7PQP - chains G and O of the 15 polymer chains in the assembly; structure by electron microscopy, 4.10 A resolution (low resolution: residue-level contacts below are approximate; hydrogen-bond / salt-bridge calls are withheld).

[Chain G]
Name: Tubulin beta chain
From: Sus scrofa
UniProt: P02554 (TBB_PIG); residues 1-445 here = UniProt positions 1-445
Amino-acid sequence (445 residues; numbered 1 to 445; the number before each row is that of its first residue):
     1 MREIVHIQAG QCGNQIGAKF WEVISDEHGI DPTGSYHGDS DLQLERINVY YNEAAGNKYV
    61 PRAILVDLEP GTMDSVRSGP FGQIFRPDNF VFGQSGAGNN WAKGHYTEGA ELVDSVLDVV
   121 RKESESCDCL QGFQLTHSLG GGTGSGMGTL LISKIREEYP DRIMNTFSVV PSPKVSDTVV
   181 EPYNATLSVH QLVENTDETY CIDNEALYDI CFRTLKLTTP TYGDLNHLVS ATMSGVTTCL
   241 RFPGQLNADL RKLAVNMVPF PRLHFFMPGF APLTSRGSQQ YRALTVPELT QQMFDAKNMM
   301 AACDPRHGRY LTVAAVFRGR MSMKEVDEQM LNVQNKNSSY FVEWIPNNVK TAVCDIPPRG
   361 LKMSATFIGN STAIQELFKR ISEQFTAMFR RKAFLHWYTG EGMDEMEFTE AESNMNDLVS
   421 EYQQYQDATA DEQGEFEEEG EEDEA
Small-molecule neighbours:
  - GDP (guanosine-5'-diphosphate): Gly10, Gln11, Cys12, Gln15, Ile16, Ser138, Gly141, Gly142, Thr143, Gly144, Val169, Asp177, Glu181, Asn204, Tyr222, Leu225, Asn226
  - GTP (guanosine-5'-triphosphate): Gln245, Leu246, Lys252
Swiss-Prot annotation at these positions:
  - motif: Met1 to Ile4 (MREI motif)
  - binding site (GTP): Gln11, Glu69, Ser138, Gly142, Thr143, Gly144, Asn204, Asn226
  - binding site (Mg(2+)): Glu69
  - modified residue: Ser40 (Phosphoserine), Lys58 (N6-acetyllysine), Ser172 (Phosphoserine), Thr285 (Phosphothreonine), Thr290 (Phosphothreonine), Arg318 (Omega-N-methylarginine), Glu438 (5-glutamyl polyglutamate)
  - cross-link (Glycyl lysine isopeptide (Lys-Gly)): Lys58 (interchain with G-Cter in ubiquitin), Lys324 (interchain with G-Cter in ubiquitin)
  - natural variant: His37 (H37V: In 2nd form), Asn48 (N48S: In 2nd form), Ala55 to Asn57 (sequence variant, change not given here; In 2nd form), Ser275 (S275A: In 2nd form)

[Chain O]
Name: Isoform Tau-F of Microtubule-associated protein tau
From: Homo sapiens
UniProt: P10636 (TAU_HUMAN), isoform P10636-8; residue numbers follow UniProt; this construct covers 202-395
Amino-acid sequence (194 residues; row label = number of the first residue in the row):
   202 SPGTPGSRSR TPSLPTPPTR EPKKVAVVRT PPKSPSSAKS RLQTAPVPMP DLKNVKSKIG
   262 STENLKHQPG GGKVQIINKK LDLSNVQSKC GSKDNIKHVP GGGSVQIVYK PVDLSKVTSK
   322 CGSLGNIHHK PGGGQVEVKS EKLDFKDRVQ SKIGSLDNIT HVPGGGNKKI ETHKLTFREN
   382 AKAKTDHGAE IVYK
Swiss-Prot annotation at these positions:
  - modified residue: Ser214 (Phosphoserine)
  - glycosylation: Lys383 (N-linked (Glc) (glycation) lysine)
From the paper describing this entry:
  - conformationally variable residues: Lys340
  - post-translational modification sites: Ser235, Ser241, Ser262, Lys311, Lys340
  - post-translational modification sites: Ser237, Ser258, Lys274, Lys280, Lys281, Ser289, Ser324, Ser356 (citing earlier work)
  - post-translational modification sites: Lys234, Lys240, Lys259, Lys290, Lys321, Lys353, Lys370, Lys375 (proposed by the authors, not directly observed)

[How chain G and chain O interact]
Pairs across the interface (34):
  Thr386(G) - Pro301(O)
  Phe389(G) - Asn296(O)
  Arg390(G) - Ser293(O)
  Arg390(G) - Asn296(O)
  Arg390(G) - Ile297(O)
  Arg390(G) - His299(O)
  Arg390(G) - Pro301(O)
  Arg391(G) - Gly292(O)
  Arg391(G) - Ser293(O)
  Arg391(G) - Asn296(O)
  Lys392(G) - Asn296(O)
  Glu412(G) - Pro301(O)
  Asn416(G) - Gly302(O)
  Asn416(G) - Gly303(O)
  Asp417(G) - Val306(O)
  Ser420(G) - Val306(O)
  Gln424(G) - Val306(O)
  Gln424(G) - Gln307(O)
  Gln424(G) - Ile308(O)
  Tyr425(G) - Ile308(O)
  Tyr425(G) - Val309(O)
  Thr429(G) - Tyr310(O)
  Asp431(G) - Tyr310(O)
  Glu432(G) - Tyr310(O)
  Glu432(G) - Val313(O)
  Gln433(G) - Tyr310(O)
  Gln433(G) - Pro312(O)
  Gln433(G) - Val313(O)
  Gly434(G) - Pro312(O)
  Gly434(G) - Val313(O)
  Glu435(G) - Pro312(O)
  Glu435(G) - Val313(O)
  Glu435(G) - Asp314(O)
  Phe436(G) - Asp314(O)
Interface residues without a listed pair, chain G (22 interface residues in all): Phe260, Thr409, Glu421, Ala428
Interface residues without a listed pair, chain O (18 interface residues in all): Gly304, Ser305

[Summary]
22 residues of chain G and 18 residues of chain O are in contact. Chain G binds GDP and GTP. Curated
annotation (UniProt) lists 8 GTP-binding residues and Mg2+-binding residue Glu69(G) on chain G. From the
paper: modification sites Ser235(O), Ser241(O) and Ser262(O) among others; conformational variability at
Lys340(O).
Chain G is Tubulin beta chain (Sus scrofa) and chain O is Isoform Tau-F of Microtubule-associated protein tau
(Homo sapiens); the structure, tau-microtubule structural ensemble based on CryoEM data, was determined by
electron microscopy (same publication as 7PQC).
